6PWT - chain A; structure by X-ray diffraction, 2.70 A resolution.

== Chain A ==
Name: Fc fragment of IgE receptor II
Organism: Bos taurus
Reference sequence: E1BIQ4 (E1BIQ4_BOVIN); residues 157-290 here correspond to UniProt positions 169-302 (UniProt number = residue number + 12)
Sequence (134 residues; each row starts with the number of its first residue):
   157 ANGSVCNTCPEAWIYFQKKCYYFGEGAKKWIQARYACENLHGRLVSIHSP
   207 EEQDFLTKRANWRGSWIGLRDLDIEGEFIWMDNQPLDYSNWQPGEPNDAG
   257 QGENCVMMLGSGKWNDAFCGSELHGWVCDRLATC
Disordered / not traced: 157-161
Cystine bridges: C162-C290, C165-C176, C193-C284, C261-C275
Bound ions: Ca2+ site 1: D227, E231, D254, E259, N260; Ca2+ site 2: E251, N253, E259, N271, D272 (together with alpha-D-mannopyranose)

== Overview ==
D227, E231, D254, E259 and N260 coordinate Ca2+ site 1. E251, N253, E259, N271 and D272 coordinate Ca2+ site
2.
Chain A is Fc fragment of IgE receptor II (Bos taurus); the structure, Crystal structure of the cow C-type
carbohydrate-recognition domain of CD23 in the presence of GlcNAc2Man3 oligosaccharide, was determined by
X-ray diffraction (same publication as 6PWR and 6PWS).
